PDB entry 5CJ1 | X-ray diffraction, 2.10 A resolution | chains A and B

== Chain A (and B) ==
Name: Gp7-MYH7-(1526-1571) chimera protein
Organism: Bacillus phage phi29
Notes: fragment: UNP P13848 residues 2-52, UNP P12833 residues 1526-1571; chain B of this document is another copy of the same molecule, construct and numbering; everything in this record applies to it too
UniProtKB: chimeric construct of P13848, P12883: residues 2-52 from P13848 (SCAF_BPPH2) positions 2-52 (same numbers); residues 1526-1571 from P12883 positions 1526-1571 (same numbers)
Sequence (101 residues; numbered -2 to 1571; 1473 numbers in that range are skipped by the numbering (no residue carries them; nothing is unmodelled there); the number before each row is that of its first residue; numbers below 1 keep their minus sign (Gly-2 is residue -2)):
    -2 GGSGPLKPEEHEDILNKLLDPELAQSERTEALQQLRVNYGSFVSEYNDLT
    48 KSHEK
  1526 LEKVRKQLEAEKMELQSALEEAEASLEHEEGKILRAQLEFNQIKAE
Disordered / not traced: -2 to 0
Differences from the reference sequence: expression tag (-2 to 1)
Reported in the primary citation:
  - self-association interface (contacts with another copy of this molecule); pairs are residue here / residue on that copy: Phe1565-Phe1565
  - disease-associated variants - E1555K: decreased stability (citing earlier work)
  - disease-associated variants - E1555K: decreased localization (citing earlier work)

== Chain A / chain B interface ==
Contacting residue pairs (82; chain A residue first):
  Pro2(A) - Tyr36(B)
  Leu3(A) - Tyr36(B)  hydrogen bond (backbone-side chain)
  His8(A) - Leu32(B)
  His8(A) - Tyr36(B)
  Glu9(A) - Arg33(B)  salt bridge
  Leu12(A) - Leu29(B)
  Leu12(A) - Leu32(B)  hydrophobic
  Leu12(A) - Arg33(B)
  Leu15(A) - Arg25(B)
  Leu16(A) - Thr26(B)
  Leu16(A) - Leu29(B)  hydrophobic
  Arg25(A) - Leu15(B)  hydrogen bond (side chain-backbone)
  Arg25(A) - Leu16(B)
  Arg25(A) - Pro18(B)
  Leu29(A) - Leu12(B)
  Leu29(A) - Leu15(B)  hydrophobic
  Leu29(A) - Leu16(B)  hydrophobic
  Leu32(A) - His8(B)
  Leu32(A) - Leu12(B)  hydrophobic
  Arg33(A) - Glu9(B)  salt bridge
  Arg33(A) - Leu12(B)
  Asn35(A) - Tyr36(B)  hydrogen bond
  Tyr36(A) - Pro2(B)
  Tyr36(A) - Leu3(B)  hydrogen bond (side chain-backbone)
  Tyr36(A) - His8(B)
  Tyr36(A) - Asn35(B)  hydrogen bond
  Tyr36(A) - Phe39(B)  hydrophobic
  Phe39(A) - Tyr36(B)  hydrophobic
  Phe39(A) - Phe39(B)  hydrophobic
  Phe39(A) - Val40(B)  hydrophobic
  Phe39(A) - Tyr43(B)  hydrophobic
  Glu42(A) - Tyr43(B)  hydrogen bond
  Tyr43(A) - Phe39(B)  hydrophobic
  Tyr43(A) - Glu42(B)  hydrogen bond
  Tyr43(A) - Tyr43(B)  hydrophobic
  Tyr43(A) - Leu46(B)  hydrophobic
  Leu46(A) - Tyr43(B)  hydrophobic
  Leu46(A) - Leu46(B)  hydrophobic
  Leu46(A) - Thr47(B)
  Leu46(A) - His50(B)
  Thr47(A) - Leu46(B)
  Ser49(A) - His50(B)  hydrogen bond
  His50(A) - Leu46(B)
  His50(A) - Ser49(B)  hydrogen bond
  His50(A) - His50(B)
  His50(A) - Leu1526(B)
  Leu1526(A) - His50(B)
  Leu1526(A) - Glu1527(B)
  Leu1526(A) - Arg1530(B)
  Glu1527(A) - Leu1526(B)
  Val1529(A) - Arg1530(B)
  Arg1530(A) - Leu1526(B)
  Arg1530(A) - Val1529(B)
  Arg1530(A) - Leu1533(B)
  Leu1533(A) - Arg1530(B)
  Leu1533(A) - Leu1533(B)  hydrophobic
  Leu1533(A) - Glu1534(B)
  Glu1534(A) - Leu1533(B)
  Glu1536(A) - Lys1537(B)  salt bridge
  Lys1537(A) - Glu1536(B)  salt bridge
  Lys1537(A) - Leu1540(B)
  Leu1540(A) - Lys1537(B)
  Leu1540(A) - Leu1540(B)  hydrophobic
  Leu1540(A) - Gln1541(B)
  Leu1540(A) - Leu1544(B)  hydrophobic
  Gln1541(A) - Leu1540(B)
  Ala1543(A) - Leu1544(B)
  Leu1544(A) - Ala1543(B)
  Leu1544(A) - Leu1544(B)
  Leu1544(A) - Ala1547(B)  hydrophobic
  Ala1547(A) - Ala1547(B)  hydrophobic
  Ser1550(A) - Leu1551(B)
  Leu1551(A) - Ser1550(B)
  Leu1551(A) - Leu1551(B)
  Leu1551(A) - Glu1554(B)
  Glu1554(A) - Glu1554(B)
  Glu1554(A) - Glu1555(B)
  Glu1555(A) - Glu1554(B)
  Ile1558(A) - Glu1554(B)
  Ile1558(A) - Lys1557(B)
  Ile1558(A) - Ile1558(B)  hydrophobic
  Phe1565(A) - Phe1565(B)  hydrophobic
Interface residues without a listed pair, chain A (45 interface residues in all): Lys4, Pro5, Thr26, Val40, Lys1557, Ala1561
Interface residues without a listed pair, chain B (47 interface residues in all): Lys4, Pro5, Gln22, Glu1548
The authors on this interface:
  - specific contacts: Glu1536(A)-Lys1537(B) (salt bridge)

== Overview ==
Chain A and chain B form an interface of 45 and 47 residues respectively; the contacts include 9 hydrogen
bonds and 4 salt bridges. Polar contacts include Glu9(A)-Arg33(B), Glu1536(A)-Lys1537(B) and Leu3(A)-Tyr36(B).
The authors report a salt bridge between Glu1536(A) and Lys1537(B). The paper reports that E1555K of chain A
reduces stability; a self-association interface involving Phe1565(A).
Both chains are Gp7-MYH7-(1526-1571) chimera protein (Bacillus phage phi29). Entry 5CJ1 (Crystal structure of
the coiled coil of MYH7 residues 1526 to 1571 fused to Gp7) was determined by X-ray diffraction (same
publication as 5CHX, 5CJ0 and 5CJ4).
